Entry 9BUD (electron microscopy, 2.50 A resolution); this record covers chains R and B of the 6 polymer chains in the assembly.

== Chain R ==
Protein: Calcitonin receptor
Organism: Homo sapiens
UniProt: P30988 (CALCR_HUMAN); residues 25-474 here = UniProt positions 25-474
Sequence (462 residues; each row starts with the number of its first residue):
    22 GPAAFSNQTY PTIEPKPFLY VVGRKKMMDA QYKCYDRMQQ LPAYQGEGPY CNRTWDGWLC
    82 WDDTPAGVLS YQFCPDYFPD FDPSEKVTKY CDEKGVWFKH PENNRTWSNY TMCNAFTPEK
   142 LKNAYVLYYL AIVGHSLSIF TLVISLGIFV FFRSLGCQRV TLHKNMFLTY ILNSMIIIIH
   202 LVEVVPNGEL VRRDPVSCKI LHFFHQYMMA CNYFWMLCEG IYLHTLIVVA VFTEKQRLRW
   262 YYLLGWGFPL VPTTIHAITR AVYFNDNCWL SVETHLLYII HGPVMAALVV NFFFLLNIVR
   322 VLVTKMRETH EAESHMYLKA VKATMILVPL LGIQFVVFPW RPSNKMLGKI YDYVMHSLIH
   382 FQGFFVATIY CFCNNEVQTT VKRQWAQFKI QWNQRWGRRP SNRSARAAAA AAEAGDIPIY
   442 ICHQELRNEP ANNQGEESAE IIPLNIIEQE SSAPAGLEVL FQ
Unresolved in the structure: 22-38, 62-70, 414-483
Differences from the reference sequence: expression tag (22-24, 475-483)
Disulfides: Cys55-Cys81, Cys72-Cys112, Cys95-Cys134, Cys219-Cys289
UniProt features mapped onto this chain:
  - glycosylation (N-linked (GlcNAc...) asparagine): Asn28, Asn73, Asn125, Asn130
  - natural variant: Leu447 (L447P: Probable protective factor against osteoporosis)
From the paper describing this entry:
  - conformationally variable residues (loop rearrangement, side-chain flip): Asn135 to Thr138

== Chain B ==
Protein: Guanine nucleotide-binding protein G(I)/G(S)/G(T) subunit beta-1
Organism: Homo sapiens
UniProt: P62873 (GBB1_HUMAN); numbering as in UniProt (aligned over 2-340)
Sequence (350 residues; row label = number of the first residue in the row; numbers below 1 keep their minus sign (Met-9 is residue -9)):
    -9 MHHHHHHGSS GSELDQLRQE AEQLKNQIRD ARKACADATL SQITNNIDPV GRIQMRTRRT
    51 LRGHLAKIYA MHWGTDSRLL VSASQDGKLI IWDSYTTNKV HAIPLRSSWV MTCAYAPSGN
   111 YVACGGLDNI CSIYNLKTRE GNVRVSRELA GHTGYLSCCR FLDDNQIVTS SGDTTCALWD
   171 IETGQQTTTF TGHTGDVMSL SLAPDTRLFV SGACDASAKL WDVREGMCRQ TFTGHESDIN
   231 AICFFPNGNA FATGSDDATC RLFDLRADQE LMTYSHDNII CGITSVSFSK SGRLLLAGYD
   291 DFNCNVWDAL KADRAGVLAG HDNRVSCLGV TDDGMAVATG SWDSFLKIWN
Unresolved in the structure: -9 to 1
Differences from the reference sequence: expression tag (-9 to 1)
UniProt features mapped onto this chain:
  - modified residue: Ser2 (N-acetylserine), His266 (Phosphohistidine)
  - natural variant: Leu30 (L30F: In MRD42; uncertain significance), Arg52 (R52G: In MRD42), Gly64 (G64V: In MRD42), Asp76 (D76E: In MRD42; D76G: In MRD42), Gly77 (G77S: In MRD42), Lys78 (K78R: In MRD42), Ile80 (I80N: In MRD42; I80T: In MRD42), His91 (H91R: In MRD42; uncertain significance), Ala92 (A92T: In MRD42), Pro94 (P94S: In MRD42), Leu95 (L95P: In MRD42), Arg96 (R96L: In MRD42), 5 further natural variant entries in UniProt

== Interface between chain R and chain B ==
Contacting residue pairs - 7 pairs, chain R then chain B:
  Arg174(R) with Arg52(B)
  Ser175(R) with Asp312(B)
  Arg404(R) with Asp312(B), salt bridge
  Gln408(R) with Ala309(B), hydrogen bond (side chain-backbone); Gly310(B)
  Ile411(R) with Gln44(B)
  Gln412(R) with Gln44(B), hydrogen bond (backbone-side chain)
Also at the interface, not in a pair above, chain B (6 interface residues in all): His311

== Overview ==
Chain R and chain B each contribute 6 residues to their interface; the contacts include 2 hydrogen bonds and 1
salt bridge. Polar contacts include Arg404(R)-Asp312(B), Gln408(R)-Ala309(B) and Gln412(R)-Gln44(B). From the
paper: conformational variability at Asn135(R).
Chain R is Calcitonin receptor and chain B is Guanine nucleotide-binding protein G(I)/G(S)/G(T) subunit
beta-1, both from Homo sapiens; the structure, Human calcitonin Receptor in complex with Gs and cagrilintide
in the CT-like conformation, was determined by electron microscopy together with 9BLB, 9BLC, 9BLW, 9BP3, 9BQ3,
9BTW and 3 further entries from the same study.
